Entry 8ASJ (electron microscopy, 3.75 A resolution); this record covers chains A and C of the 8 polymer chains in the assembly.

== Chain A ==
Protein: Ubiquinol-cytochrome c reductase iron-sulfur subunit
Organism: Cereibacter sphaeroides 2.4.1
Notes: EC 7.1.1.8
UniProtKB: Q3IY09 (Q3IY09_CERS4); numbering as in UniProt (aligned over 1-187)
Sequence (187 residues; each row starts with the number of its first residue):
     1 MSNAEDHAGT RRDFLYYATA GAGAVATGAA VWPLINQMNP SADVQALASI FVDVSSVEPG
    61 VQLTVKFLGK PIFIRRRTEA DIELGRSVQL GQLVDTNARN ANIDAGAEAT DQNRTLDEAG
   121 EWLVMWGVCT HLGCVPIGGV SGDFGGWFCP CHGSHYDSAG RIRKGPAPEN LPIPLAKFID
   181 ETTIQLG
Unresolved in the structure: 1-8
Disulfide bonds: Cys134-Cys151
Metal / ion sites: 2Fe-2S cluster Fe: Cys129, His131, Cys149, His152
Residues lining bound ligands:
  - 2Fe-2S cluster (FES): Cys129, His131, Leu132, Gly133, Cys134, Cys149, Cys151, His152, Gly153, Ser154
  - ubiquinone-10 (U10): Leu34, Ile35, Gln37, Met38, Cys151, His152

== Chain C ==
Protein: Cytochrome c1
Organism: Cereibacter sphaeroides 2.4.1
UniProtKB: Q3IY11 (Q3IY11_CERS4); residue numbers follow UniProt; this construct covers 1-285
Sequence (285 residues; each row starts with the number of its first residue):
     1 MIRKLTLTAA TALALSGGAA MAAGGGHVED VPFSFEGPFG TFDQHQLQRG LQVYTEVCAA
    61 CHGMKFVPIR SLSEPGGPEL PEDQVRAYAT QFTVTDEETG EDREGKPTDH FPHSALENAP
   121 DLSLMAKARA GFHGPMGTGI SQLFNGIGGP EYIYSVLTGF PEEPPKCAEG HEPDGFYYNR
   181 AFQNGSVPDT CKDANGVKTT AGSWIAMPPP LMDDLVEYAD GHDASVHAMA EDVSAFLMWA
   241 AEPKLMARKQ AGFTAVMFLT VLSVLLYLTN KRLWAGVKGK KKTNV
Unresolved in the structure: 1-24, 279-285
Metal / ion sites: heme c Fe: His62, Met207
Residues lining bound ligands: heme c (HEC): Val53, Val57, Cys58, Cys61, His62, Leu116, Asn118, Ala119, Pro120, Leu122, Met125, Arg129, Tyr152, Ile153, Leu157, Phe182, Ile205, Ala206, Met207, Pro208, Pro210, Leu211, Val233, Leu237

== Interface between chain A and chain C ==
Contacting residue pairs (15):
  Arg12(A) with Arg272(C)
  Leu15(A) with Arg272(C)
  Tyr16(A) with Thr269(C); Arg272(C); Leu273(C)
  Ala18(A) with Leu265(C)
  Thr19(A) with Leu265(C); Leu266(C), hydrogen bond (side chain-backbone); Thr269(C)
  Ala22(A) with Leu262(C); Leu265(C), hydrophobic
  Gly23(A) with Leu262(C)
  Ala42(A) with Arg70(C)
  Asp43(A) with Arg70(C)
  Ala46(A) with Arg70(C)
Interface residues without a listed pair, chain A (14 interface residues in all): Ala26, Ala29, Leu47, Phe51
Interface residues without a listed pair, chain C (12 interface residues in all): Arg86, Thr108, Phe258, Val261, Leu268

== Overview ==
Chain A and chain C form an interface of 14 and 12 residues respectively; the contacts include 1 hydrogen
bond. Its one hydrogen-bonded contact is Thr19(A)-Leu266(C). Bound to chain A: 2Fe-2S cluster and
ubiquinone-10. Ligands of chain C: heme c.
Here chain A is Ubiquinol-cytochrome c reductase iron-sulfur subunit and chain C is Cytochrome c1, both from
Cereibacter sphaeroides 2.4.1. Entry 8ASJ (Four subunit cytochrome b-c1 complex from Rhodobacter sphaeroides
in native nanodiscs - focussed refinement in the ...) was determined by electron microscopy, deposited
together with 8ASI.
